Entry 4JUS (X-ray diffraction, 2.50 A resolution); this record covers chains B and D of the 4 polymer chains in the assembly.

# Chain B (and D)
Molecule: Heat shock protein beta-6
Source organism: Homo sapiens
Notes: chain D of this document is another copy of the same molecule, construct and numbering; everything in this record applies to it too
UniProtKB: O14558 (HSPB6_HUMAN); numbering as in UniProt (aligned over 57-160)
Sequence (104 residues; each row starts with the number of its first residue):
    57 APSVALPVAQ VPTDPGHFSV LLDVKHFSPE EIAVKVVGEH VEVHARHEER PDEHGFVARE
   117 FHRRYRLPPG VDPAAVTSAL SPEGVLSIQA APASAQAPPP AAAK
Not modelled in the structure: 57-65, 155-160 (chain D: 57, 71-72, 147-160)
UniProt features mapped onto this chain:
  - modified residue: Q66 (Deamidated glutamine)

# Interface between chain B and chain D
Contacting residue pairs (6):
  K81(B) - D79(D)  salt bridge
  K81(B) - K81(D)
  E109(B) - E139(D)
  H110(B) - E139(D)  salt bridge
  E139(B) - E109(D)
  E139(B) - H110(D)  salt bridge

# Summary
The interface between chain B and chain D involves 4 residues on one side and 5 on the other; the contacts
include 3 salt bridges. Polar pairs include K81(B)-D79(D) and H110(B)-E139(D).
Both chains are Heat shock protein beta-6 (Homo sapiens). Entry 4JUS (Crystal structure of a fragment of Human
HSPB6) was determined by X-ray diffraction, deposited together with 4JUT.
